PDB entry 7ICO | X-ray diffraction, 3.30 A resolution | chains T and A of the 3 polymer chains in the assembly

# Chain T
Molecule: 7-nt DNA strand
Sequence (7 nucleotides; numbered 2 to 8; the number before each row is that of its first residue):
     2 CATCTGT

# Chain A
Name: Protein (DNA polymerase beta (e.c.2.7.7.7))
Source organism: Homo sapiens
UniProtKB: P06746 (DPOB_HUMAN); residues 2-335 here correspond to UniProt positions 1-334 (UniProt number = residue number - 1)
Amino-acid sequence (335 residues; each row starts with the number of its first residue):
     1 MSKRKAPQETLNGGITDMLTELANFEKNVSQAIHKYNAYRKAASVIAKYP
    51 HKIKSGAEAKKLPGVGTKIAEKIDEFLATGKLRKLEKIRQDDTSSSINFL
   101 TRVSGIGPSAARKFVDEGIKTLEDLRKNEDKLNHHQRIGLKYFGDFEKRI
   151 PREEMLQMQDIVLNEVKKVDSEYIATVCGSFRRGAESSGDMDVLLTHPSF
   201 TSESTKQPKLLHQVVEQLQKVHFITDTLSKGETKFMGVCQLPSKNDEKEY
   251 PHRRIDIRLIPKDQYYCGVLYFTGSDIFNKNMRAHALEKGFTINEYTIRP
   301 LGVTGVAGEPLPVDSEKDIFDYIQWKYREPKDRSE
Unresolved in the structure: 1-8
Glycans and other covalent adducts: covalent link Arg83-Glu117
Metal / ion sites: Zn2+ site 1: His51, His134; Na+ site 1 near Leu62 (its only coordinating residue here); Na+ site 2: Thr101, Val103, Ile106 (shared with 1 residue of chain P); Zn2+ site 2 near Asp256 (its only coordinating residue here)
Curated features (UniProtKB/Swiss-Prot):
  - binding site (K(+)): Lys61
  - binding site (Na(+)): Lys61

# Interface between chain T and chain A
Residue-residue contacts (11; chain T residue first):
  DC2(T) - Tyr296(A)  sugar contact
  DA3(T) - Thr233(A)  phosphate contact
  DA3(T) - Lys234(A)  phosphate contact
  DT4(T) - Ser229(A)  phosphate contact
  DT4(T) - Lys230(A)  phosphate contact
  DT4(T) - Gly231(A)  phosphate contact
  DT4(T) - Glu232(A)  hydrogen bond to the phosphate
  DT4(T) - Thr233(A)  hydrogen bond to the phosphate
  DT4(T) - Lys234(A)  hydrogen bond to the phosphate
  DC5(T) - Ser229(A)  sugar contact
  DC5(T) - Lys230(A)  hydrogen bond to the phosphate
Interface residues without a listed pair, chain T (5 interface residues in all): DT6
Interface residues without a listed pair, chain A (9 interface residues in all): Asn133, His134

# In short
5 residues of chain T and 9 residues of chain A are in contact; the contacts include 4 hydrogen bonds. Among
the polar pairs are DT4(T)-Glu232(A), DT4(T)-Thr233(A) and DT4(T)-Lys234(A). From UniProt: K+-binding residue
Lys61(A) and Na+-binding residue Lys61(A) on chain A.
Chain T is a 7-nt DNA strand and chain A is Protein (DNA polymerase beta (e.c.2.7.7.7)) (Homo sapiens); the
structure, DNA polymerase beta (e.c.2.7.7.7)/DNA complex, soaked in the presence of ZNCL2, was determined by
X-ray diffraction together with 1ZQT, 7ICE, 7ICF, 7ICG, 7ICH, 7ICI and 39 further entries from the same study.
